8D0A - chains A and L of the 3 polymer chains in the assembly; structure by X-ray diffraction, 3.19 A resolution.

== Chain A ==
Name: Ubiquitin carboxyl-terminal hydrolase 30
Organism: Homo sapiens
Notes: EC 3.4.19.12
UniProt: Q70CQ3 (UBP30_HUMAN); numbering as in UniProt; present here: 64-178, 217-357, 432-502
Sequence (349 residues; numbered 63 to 516; 105 numbers in that range are skipped by the numbering (no residue carries them; nothing is unmodelled there); the number before each row is that of its first residue):
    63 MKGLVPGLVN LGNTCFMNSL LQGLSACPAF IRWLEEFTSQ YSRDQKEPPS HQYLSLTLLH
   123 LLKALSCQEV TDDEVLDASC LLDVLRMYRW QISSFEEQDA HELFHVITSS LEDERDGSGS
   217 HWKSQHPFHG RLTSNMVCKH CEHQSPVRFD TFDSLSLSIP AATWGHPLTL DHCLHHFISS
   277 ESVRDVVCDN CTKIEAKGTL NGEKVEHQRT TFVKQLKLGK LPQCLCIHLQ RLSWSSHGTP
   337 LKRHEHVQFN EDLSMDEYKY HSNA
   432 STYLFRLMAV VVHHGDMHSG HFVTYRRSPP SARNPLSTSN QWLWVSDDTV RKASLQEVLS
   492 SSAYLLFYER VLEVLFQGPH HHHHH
Disordered / not traced: 63-65, 290-304, 508-516
Construct notes: initiating methionine (63); linker (179-182, 358-360); engineered mutation D348 (Phe in Q70CQ3), S350 (Met in Q70CQ3), E353 (Ile in Q70CQ3); expression tag (503-516)
Swiss-Prot annotation at these positions:
  - active site: C77 (Nucleophile), H452 (Proton acceptor)
  - mutagenesis: C77 (C77S: Loss of deubiquitinase activity and impaired ability to inhibit mitophagy. Increased TOMM20 ubiquitination)
  - cross-link (Glycyl lysine isopeptide (Lys-Gly)): K235 (interchain with G-Cter in ubiquitin), K289 (interchain with G-Cter in ubiquitin)
Glycans and other covalent adducts: compound PKH linked to C77
Metal / ion sites: Zn2+: C234, C237, C284, C287
Ligand contacts: PKH (N-[(1R,2R,4S,7E)-7-[azanyl(sulfanyl)methylidene]-7$l4-azabicyclo[2.2.1]heptan-2-yl]-2-chloranyl-4-(6-cyclopropylpyrazin-2-yl)benzamide): G74, N75, F78, F157, E158, Q160, E164, L328, S329, W330, P336, H444, D447, M448, G451, H452, F453

== Chain L ==
Name: mouse anti-huUSP30 Fab light chain
Organism: Mus musculus
Notes: antibody fragment or engineered binder
Sequence (214 residues; row label = number of the first residue in the row):
     1 DIVMTQSQKF MSTSVGDRVS VTCKASQNVG TNVAWYQQKP GQSPKALIYS ASYRYSGVPD
    61 RFTGSGSGTD FTLTISNVQS EDLAEYFCQQ YNSFPLTFGA GTKLELKRAD AAPTVSIFPP
   121 SSEQLTSGGA SVVCFLNNFY PKDINVKWKI DGSERQNGVL NSWTDQDSKD STYSMSSTLT
   181 LTKDEYERHN SYTCEATHKT STSPIVKSFN RNEC
Disordered / not traced: 148-155, 168-169, 193-194, 208, 213-214
Disulfides: C23-C88

== How chain A and chain L interact ==
Pairs across the interface (25):
  T259(A) with Y91(L), hydrogen bond (side chain-backbone)
  W260(A) with Y36(L), hydrogen bond; Y91(L), hydrophobic; L96(L), hydrophobic
  H262(A) with A34(L); Y36(L); Y49(L); Y55(L), hydrogen bond; Y91(L)
  P263(A) with Y49(L), hydrophobic; Y55(L)
  T265(A) with Y49(L); S50(L); Y53(L)
  D267(A) with T31(L); Y53(L), hydrogen bond
  H268(A) with T31(L); N32(L), hydrogen bond
  H271(A) with G30(L); T31(L)
  S275(A) with N28(L)
  S276(A) with N28(L), hydrogen bond (backbone-side chain)
  Q344(A) with Y49(L), hydrogen bond
  N346(A) with Y53(L), hydrogen bond
  E353(A) with S67(L)
Other interface residues (no listed pair), chain A (14 interface residues in all): A258
Other interface residues (no listed pair), chain L (16 interface residues in all): Q89, N92, F94

== Summary ==
14 residues of chain A face 16 of chain L across their interface, with 8 hydrogen bonds. Among the polar pairs
are T259(A)-Y91(L), W260(A)-Y36(L) and H262(A)-Y55(L). Covalently linked compound PKH: at C77(A).
Here chain A is Ubiquitin carboxyl-terminal hydrolase 30 (Homo sapiens) and chain L is mouse anti-huUSP30 Fab
light chain (Mus musculus). Entry 8D0A (Crystal structure of human USP30 in complex with a covalent inhibitor
829 and a Fab) was determined by X-ray diffraction.
